Entry 9BYC (electron microscopy, 3.94 A resolution); this record covers chains B and D of the 4 polymer chains in the assembly.

== Chain B ==
Molecule: Ribonucleoside-diphosphate reductase subunit alpha
Organism: Bacillus subtilis
Notes: EC 1.17.4.1
UniProt: P50620 (RIR1_BACSU); residue numbers follow UniProt; this construct covers 1-700
Sequence (700 residues; row label = number of the first residue in the row):
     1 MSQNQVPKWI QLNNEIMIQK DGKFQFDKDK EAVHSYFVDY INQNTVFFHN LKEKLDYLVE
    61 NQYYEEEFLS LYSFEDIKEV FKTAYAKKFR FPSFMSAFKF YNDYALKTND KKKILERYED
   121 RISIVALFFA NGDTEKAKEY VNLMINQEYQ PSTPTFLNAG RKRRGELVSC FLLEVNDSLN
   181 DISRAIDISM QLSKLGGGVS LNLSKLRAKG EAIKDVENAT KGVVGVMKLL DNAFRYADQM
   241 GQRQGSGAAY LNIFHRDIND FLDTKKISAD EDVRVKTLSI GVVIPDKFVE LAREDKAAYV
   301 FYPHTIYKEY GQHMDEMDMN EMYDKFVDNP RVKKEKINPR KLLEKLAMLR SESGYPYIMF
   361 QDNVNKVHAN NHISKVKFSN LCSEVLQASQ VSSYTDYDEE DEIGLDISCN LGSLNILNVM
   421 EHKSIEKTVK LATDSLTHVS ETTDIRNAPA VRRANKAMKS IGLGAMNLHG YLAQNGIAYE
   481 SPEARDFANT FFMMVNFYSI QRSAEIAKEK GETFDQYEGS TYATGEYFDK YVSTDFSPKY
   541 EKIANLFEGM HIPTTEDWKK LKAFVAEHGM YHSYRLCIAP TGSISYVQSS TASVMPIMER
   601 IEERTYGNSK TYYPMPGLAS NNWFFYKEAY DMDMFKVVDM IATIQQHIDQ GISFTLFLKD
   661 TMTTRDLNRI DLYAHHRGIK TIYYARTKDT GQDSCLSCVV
Disordered / not traced: 1-5, 689-700
UniProt features mapped onto this chain:
  - active site: Asn380 (Proton acceptor), Cys382 (Cysteine radical intermediate), Glu384 (Proton acceptor)
  - binding site (substrate): Thr153, Ser169, Cys170, Gly198, Asn380 to Glu384, Pro580 to Ile584
  - site: Cys170 (Important for hydrogen atom transfer), Asp177 (Allosteric effector binding), Arg207 (Allosteric effector binding), Cys409 (Important for hydrogen atom transfer), Tyr683 (Important for electron transfer), Tyr684 (Important for electron transfer), Cys695 (Interacts with thioredoxin/glutaredoxin), Cys698 (Interacts with thioredoxin/glutaredoxin)
  - mutagenesis: His255 (H255Y: In ts-A 73; temperature-sensitive lethal mutation)
Small-molecule neighbours:
  - ATP (adenosine-5'-triphosphate): Val33, His34, Phe37, Val38, Asn42, Lys88, Phe89, Arg90, Phe91, Arg117
  - 2'-deoxyguanosine-5'-diphosphate (DGI): Val46, Phe47, Phe48, His49, Asn50, Leu51, Lys54, Lys78, Phe81, Lys82, Tyr85, Asp120
  - dTTP (TTP), molecule 1: Asp177, Ser178, Leu179, Ile182, Leu206, Arg207, Ala212, Ile213, Lys214, Ala219, Thr220, Lys221, His304
  - dTTP (TTP), molecule 2: Lys194, Tyr236, Ala237, Asp238, Met240
From the paper describing this entry:
  - catalytic residues: Cys382, Tyr684 (citing earlier work)

== Chain D ==
Molecule: Ribonucleoside-diphosphate reductase subunit beta
Organism: Bacillus subtilis
Notes: EC 1.17.4.1
UniProt: P50621 (RIR2_BACSU); residue numbers follow UniProt; this construct covers 1-329
Sequence (350 residues; each row starts with the number of its first residue; numbers below 1 keep their minus sign (Met-20 is residue -20)):
   -20 MGSSHHHHHH SSGLVPRGSH MMTKIYDAAN WSKHEDDFTQ MFYNQNVKQF WLPEEIALNG
    40 DLLTWKYLGK NEQDTYMKVL AGLTLLDTEQ GNTGMPIVAE HVDGHQRKAV LNFMAMMENA
   100 VHAKSYSNIF MTLAPTETIN EVFEWVKQNK YLQKKAQMIV GLYKAIQKDD EISLFKAMVA
   160 SVYLESFLFY SGFYYPLYFY GQGKLMQSGE IINLILRDEA IHGVYVGLLA QEIYNKQTEE
   220 KKAELREFAI DLLNQLYENE LEYTEDLYDQ VGLSHDVKKF IRYNANKALM NLGFDPYFEE
   280 EDINPIVLNG LNTKTKSHDF FSMKGNGYKK ATVEPLKDDD FYFEDEKEQI
Disordered / not traced: -20 to 15, 291-308, 323-329
Sequence notes: initiating methionine (-20); expression tag (-19 to 0)
UniProt features mapped onto this chain:
  - active site: Tyr105
  - binding site (Fe cation): Asp66, Glu97, His101, Glu164, Glu198, His201
Ion coordination: Mn2+ site 1: Asp66, Glu97, His101, Glu198; Mn2+ site 2: Glu97, Glu164, Glu198, His201

== How chain B and chain D interact ==
Pairs across the interface (35; chain B residue first):
  Ala292(B) with Phe320(D)
  Arg293(B) with Asp317(D); Phe320(D); Tyr321(D)
  Arg340(B) with Leu315(D), hydrogen bond (side chain-backbone); Asp317(D), salt bridge; Phe320(D)
  Leu343(B) with Phe320(D), hydrophobic
  Glu344(B) with Pro314(D); Leu315(D), hydrogen bond (side chain-backbone)
  Glu352(B) with Lys309(D), salt bridge
  Thr605(B) with Asp274(D)
  Asn608(B) with Pro275(D); Phe277(D), hydrogen bond (side chain-backbone); Glu278(D); Glu279(D)
  Asp660(B) with Ala310(D)
  Met662(B) with Ala310(D)
  Thr663(B) with Thr311(D); Glu313(D), hydrogen bond
  Thr664(B) with Thr311(D), hydrogen bond (backbone-backbone); Val312(D); Glu313(D)
  Arg665(B) with Glu313(D); Pro314(D); Lys316(D); Asp319(D), salt bridge
  Asn668(B) with Leu315(D)
  Arg669(B) with Asp318(D); Asp319(D), salt bridge
  Leu672(B) with Asp319(D); Phe320(D), hydrophobic; Phe322(D)
  Tyr673(B) with Phe322(D)
  His676(B) with Phe322(D)
Also at the interface, not in a pair above, chain B (23 interface residues in all): Ile267, Val289, Met348, Gly607, Phe635
Also at the interface, not in a pair above, chain D (20 interface residues in all): Asp16

== Summary ==
23 residues of chain B and 20 residues of chain D are in contact, with 5 hydrogen bonds and 4 salt bridges.
Polar pairs include Arg340(B)-Asp317(D), Glu352(B)-Lys309(D) and Arg665(B)-Asp319(D). Chain B binds dTTP, ATP
and 2'-deoxyguanosine-5'-diphosphate. The paper reports catalytic residues Cys382(B) and Tyr684(B).
Here chain B is Ribonucleoside-diphosphate reductase subunit alpha and chain D is Ribonucleoside-diphosphate
reductase subunit beta, both from Bacillus subtilis. Entry 9BYC (Class 12 model for product condition of
Bacillus subtilis ribonucleotide reductase complex) was determined by electron microscopy, deposited together
with 9BW3, 9BWX, 9BX2, 9BX3, 9BX6, 9BX8 and 39 further entries.
